6V8P - chains A and D of the 5 polymer chains in the assembly; structure by electron microscopy, 4.10 A resolution (low resolution: residue-level contacts below are approximate; hydrogen-bond / salt-bridge calls are withheld).

[Chain A]
Name: DNA polymerase zeta catalytic subunit
Organism: Saccharomyces cerevisiae (strain ATCC 204508 / S288c)
Notes: EC 2.7.7.7
UniProt: P14284 (DPOZ_YEAST); residues 1-1504 here = UniProt positions 1-1504
Amino-acid sequence (1538 residues; numbered -33 to 1504; the number before each row is that of its first residue; numbers below 1 keep their minus sign (Met-33 is residue -33)):
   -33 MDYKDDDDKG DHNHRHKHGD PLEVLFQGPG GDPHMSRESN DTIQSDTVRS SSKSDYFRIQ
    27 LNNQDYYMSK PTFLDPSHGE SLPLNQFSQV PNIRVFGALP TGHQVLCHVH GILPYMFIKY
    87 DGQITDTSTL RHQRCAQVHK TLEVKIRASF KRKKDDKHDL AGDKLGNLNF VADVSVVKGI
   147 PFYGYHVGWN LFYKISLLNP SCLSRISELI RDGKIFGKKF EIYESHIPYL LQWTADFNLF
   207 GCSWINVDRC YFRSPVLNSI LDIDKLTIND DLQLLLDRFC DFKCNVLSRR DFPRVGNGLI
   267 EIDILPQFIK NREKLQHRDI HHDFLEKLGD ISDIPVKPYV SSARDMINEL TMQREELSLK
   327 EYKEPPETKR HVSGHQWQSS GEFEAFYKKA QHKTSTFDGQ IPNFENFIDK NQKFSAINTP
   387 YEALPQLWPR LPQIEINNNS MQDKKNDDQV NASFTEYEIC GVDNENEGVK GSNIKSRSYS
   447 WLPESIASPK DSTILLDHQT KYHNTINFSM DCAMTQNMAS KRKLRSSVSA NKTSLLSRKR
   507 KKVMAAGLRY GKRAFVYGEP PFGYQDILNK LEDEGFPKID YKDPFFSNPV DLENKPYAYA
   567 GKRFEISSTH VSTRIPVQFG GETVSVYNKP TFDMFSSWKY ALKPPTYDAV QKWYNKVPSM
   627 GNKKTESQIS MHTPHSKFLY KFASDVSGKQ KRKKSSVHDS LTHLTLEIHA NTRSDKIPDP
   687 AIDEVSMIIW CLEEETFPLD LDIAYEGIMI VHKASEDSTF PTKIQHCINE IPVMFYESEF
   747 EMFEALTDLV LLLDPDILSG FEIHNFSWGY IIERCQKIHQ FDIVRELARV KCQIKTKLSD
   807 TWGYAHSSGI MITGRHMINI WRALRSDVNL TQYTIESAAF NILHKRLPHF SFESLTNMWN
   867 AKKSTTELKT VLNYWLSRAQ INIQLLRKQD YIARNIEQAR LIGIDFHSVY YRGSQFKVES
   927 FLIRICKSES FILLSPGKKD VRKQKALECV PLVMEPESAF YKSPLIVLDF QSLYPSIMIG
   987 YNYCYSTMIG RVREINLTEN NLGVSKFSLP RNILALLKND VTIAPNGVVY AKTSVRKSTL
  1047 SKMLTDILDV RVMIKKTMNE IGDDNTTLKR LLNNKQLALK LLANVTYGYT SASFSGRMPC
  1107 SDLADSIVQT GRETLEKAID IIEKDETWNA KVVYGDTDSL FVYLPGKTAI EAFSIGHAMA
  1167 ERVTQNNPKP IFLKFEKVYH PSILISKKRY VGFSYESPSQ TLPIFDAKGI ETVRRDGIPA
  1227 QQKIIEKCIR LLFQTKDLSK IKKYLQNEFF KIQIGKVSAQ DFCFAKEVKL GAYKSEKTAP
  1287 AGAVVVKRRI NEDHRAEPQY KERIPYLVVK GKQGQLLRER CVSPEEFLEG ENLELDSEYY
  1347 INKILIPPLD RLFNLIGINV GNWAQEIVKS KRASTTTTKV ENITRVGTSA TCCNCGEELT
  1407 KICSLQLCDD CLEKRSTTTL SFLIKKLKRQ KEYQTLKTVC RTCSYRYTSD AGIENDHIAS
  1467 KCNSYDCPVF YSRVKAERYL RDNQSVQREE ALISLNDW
Disordered / not traced: -33 to 20, 45, 92, 118-129, 295-301, 339-340, 363-364, 399-512, 625-661, 721-722, 799-814, 1277-1305, 1320-1325, 1375-1423, 1489-1504
Construct notes: initiating methionine (-33); expression tag (-32 to 0)
Ion coordination: 4Fe-4S cluster Fe: Cys1446, Cys1449, Cys1468, Cys1473
Residues lining bound ligands: 4Fe-4S cluster (SF4): Arg852, Pro854, Cys1446, Cys1449, Cys1468, Cys1473, Val1475, Phe1476, Arg1479
Swiss-Prot annotation at these positions:
  - zinc finger: Cys1398 to Cys1417 (CysA-type)
  - motif: Cys1446 to Cys1473 (CysB motif)
  - binding site (Zn(2+)): Cys1398, Cys1401, Cys1414, Cys1417
  - binding site ([4Fe-4S] cluster): Cys1446, Cys1449, Cys1468, Cys1473
What the authors report for this chain:
  - conformationally variable residues (order/disorder transition): Lys1272, Lys1280, Lys1283, Arg1309, Arg1357

[Chain D]
Name: DNA polymerase zeta processivity subunit
Organism: Saccharomyces cerevisiae (strain ATCC 204508 / S288c)
UniProt: P38927 (REV7_YEAST); residues 1-245 here = UniProt positions 1-245
Amino-acid sequence (245 residues; row label = number of the first residue in the row):
     1 MNRWVEKWLR VYLKCYINLI LFYRNVYPPQ SFDYTTYQSF NLPQFVPINR HPALIDYIEE
    61 LILDVLSKLT HVYRFSICII NKKNDLCIEK YVLDFSELQH VDKDDQIITE TEVFDEFRSS
   121 LNSLIMHLEK LPKVNDDTIT FEAVINAIEL ELGHKLDRNR RVDSLEEKAE IERDSNWVKC
   181 QEDENLPDNN GFQPPKIKLT SLVGSDVGPL IIHQFSEKLI SGDDKILNGV YSQYEEGESI
   241 FGSLF
Disordered / not traced: 1, 96-107, 147-195, 220-245

[How chain A and chain D interact]
Pairs across the interface (44):
  Gly513(A) - Leu86(D)
  Leu514(A) - Cys87(D)
  Arg519(A) - Asn146(D)
  Ala520(A) - Ile145(D)
  Ala520(A) - Asn146(D)
  Phe521(A) - Val144(D)
  Phe521(A) - Ile145(D)
  Val522(A) - Ala143(D)
  Tyr523(A) - Tyr57(D)
  Tyr523(A) - Leu61(D)
  Tyr523(A) - Ala143(D)
  Gly524(A) - Tyr57(D)
  Pro526(A) - Phe141(D)
  Phe528(A) - Tyr27(D)
  Phe528(A) - His51(D)
  Tyr530(A) - Asn25(D)
  Tyr530(A) - Tyr27(D)
  Tyr530(A) - Pro28(D)
  Tyr530(A) - Pro29(D)
  Tyr530(A) - Asp136(D)
  Tyr530(A) - Asp137(D)
  Lys536(A) - His51(D)
  Pro543(A) - Arg50(D)
  Lys544(A) - Arg50(D)
  Thr575(A) - Phe45(D)
  Val577(A) - Pro43(D)
  Arg580(A) - Thr36(D)
  Arg580(A) - Tyr37(D)
  Arg580(A) - Pro43(D)
  Arg580(A) - Gln44(D)
  Arg580(A) - Phe45(D)
  Ile581(A) - Thr36(D)
  Ile581(A) - Tyr37(D)
  Ile581(A) - Gln38(D)
  Pro582(A) - Gln38(D)
  Val583(A) - Val11(D)
  Val583(A) - Gln38(D)
  Val583(A) - Ile48(D)
  Phe585(A) - Arg10(D)
  Phe585(A) - Lys14(D)
  Phe585(A) - Glu59(D)
  Pro596(A) - Thr111(D)
  Thr597(A) - Thr111(D)
  Ala607(A) - Gln44(D)
Interface residues without a listed pair, chain A (35 interface residues in all): Tyr516, Glu525, Pro527, Gly529, Ile533, Leu537, Asp546, Val590, Ser591, Val592, Lys595
Interface residues without a listed pair, chain D (43 interface residues in all): Trp8, Val26, Thr35, Ser39, Asn41, Leu42, Ala53, Leu54, Ile62, Leu63, Asp64, Tyr73, Thr109, Thr140

[Summary]
35 residues of chain A and 43 residues of chain D are in contact. Bound to chain A: 4Fe-4S cluster. UniProt
lists 4 Zn2+-binding residues and 4 [4Fe-4S] cluster-binding residues on chain A. The paper reports
conformational variability at Lys1272(A), Lys1280(A) and Lys1283(A) among others.
Here chain A is DNA polymerase zeta catalytic subunit and chain D is DNA polymerase zeta processivity subunit,
both from Saccharomyces cerevisiae (strain ATCC 204508 / S288c). Entry 6V8P (Structure of DNA Polymerase Zeta
(Apo)) was determined by electron microscopy together with 6V93 from the same study.
